8TGT - chains A and B of the 3 polymer chains in the assembly; structure by X-ray diffraction, 2.50 A resolution.

== Chain A (and B) ==
Protein: M protein
Source organism: Streptococcus pyogenes
Notes: chain B of this document is another copy of the same molecule, construct and numbering; everything in this record applies to it too
UniProt: Q6V9M3 (Q6V9M3_STRPY); residues 42-141 here correspond to UniProt positions 24-123 (UniProt number = residue number - 18)
Sequence (104 residues; row label = number of the first residue in the row):
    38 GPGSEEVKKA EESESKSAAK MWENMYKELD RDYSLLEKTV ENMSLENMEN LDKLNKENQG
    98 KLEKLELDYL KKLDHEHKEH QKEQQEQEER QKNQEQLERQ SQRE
Not modelled in the structure: 38-51, 128-141 (chain B: 38-41, 79-80, 132-133, 136-141)
Construct notes: expression tag (38-41)
Modified residues: Mse58, Mse62, Mse80, Mse85 (selenomethionine; parent Met)
From the paper describing this entry:
  - mutagenesis - D67A: unchanged stability

== Chain A / chain B interface ==
Residue-residue contacts (41):
  Ser52(A) with Ser52(B)
  Lys53(A) with Ser52(B)
  Ala56(A) with Ser52(B); Ala56(B); Trp59(B)
  Trp59(A) with Trp59(B); Glu60(B), hydrogen bond; Tyr63(B), hydrophobic
  Glu60(A) with Trp59(B), hydrogen bond
  Mse62(A) with Tyr63(B)
  Tyr63(A) with Mse62(B); Tyr63(B); Leu66(B), hydrophobic
  Leu66(A) with Tyr63(B), hydrophobic; Leu66(B), hydrophobic; Asp67(B); Tyr70(B), hydrophobic
  Asp67(A) with Leu66(B)
  Asp69(A) with Tyr70(B)
  Tyr70(A) with Asp69(B); Tyr70(B), hydrophobic
  Asn84(A) with Asn84(B)
  Leu91(A) with Asn92(B); Asn95(B)
  Asn92(A) with Asn95(B), hydrogen bond
  Asn95(A) with Asn95(B); Leu99(B)
  Lys98(A) with Leu99(B)
  Leu99(A) with Leu99(B)
  Leu102(A) with Leu99(B); Glu103(B); Tyr106(B)
  Glu103(A) with Tyr106(B)
  Tyr106(A) with Tyr106(B), hydrophobic; Lys109(B)
  Lys109(A) with Leu110(B)
  Leu110(A) with Leu110(B), hydrophobic
  Glu113(A) with Glu113(B)
  His117(A) with Glu113(B), salt bridge; His117(B), hydrogen bond
  Glu120(A) with His117(B), salt bridge
Other interface residues (no listed pair), chain A (26 interface residues in all): Ala55
Other interface residues (no listed pair), chain B (27 interface residues in all): Lys53, Ala55, Leu73, Asn87, Leu88, Leu102, His114

== Summary ==
The interface between chain A and chain B involves 26 residues on one side and 27 on the other, with 4
hydrogen bonds and 2 salt bridges. Polar contacts include His117(A)-Glu113(B), Glu120(A)-His117(B) and
Trp59(A)-Glu60(B). From the paper: D67A of chain A leaves stability unchanged.
Both chains are M protein (Streptococcus pyogenes). Entry 8TGT (Structure of human C4b-binding protein alpha
chain CCP domains 1 and 2 in complex with the ...) was determined by X-ray diffraction, deposited together
with 8TCB.
